Entry 7NMF (X-ray diffraction, 2.98 A resolution); this record covers chains C and E of the 5 polymer chains in the assembly.

[Chain C]
Protein: Gln-leu-pro-arg-leu-phe-pro-leu-leu
Sequence (9 residues; numbered 1 to 9; the number before each row is that of its first residue):
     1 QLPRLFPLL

[Chain E]
Protein: Human T-cell Receptor 4C6, beta Chain
Organism: Homo sapiens
Sequence (240 residues; row label = number of the first residue in the row):
     3 TGVSQDPRHK ITKRGQNVTF RCDPISEHNR LYWYRQTLGQ GPEFLTYFQN EAQLEKSRLL
    63 SDRFSAERPK GSFSTLEIQR TEQGDSAMYL CASSLHHEQY FGPGTRLTVT EDLKNVFPPE
   123 VAVFEPSEAE ISHTQKATLV CLATGFYPDH VELSWWVNGK EVHSGVCTDP QPLKEQPALN
   183 DSRYALSSRL RVSATFWQDP RNHFRCQVQF YGLSENDEWT QDRAKPVTQI VSAEAWGRAD
Disulfide bonds: Cys24-Cys93, Cys143-Cys208

[Interface between chain C and chain E]
Pairs across the interface (9):
  Leu5(C) - Arg32(E)
  Leu5(C) - His98(E)
  Leu5(C) - His99(E)
  Phe6(C) - Arg32(E)  hydrogen bond (backbone-side chain)
  Phe6(C) - His98(E)
  Pro7(C) - His98(E)
  Leu8(C) - Asn31(E)
  Leu8(C) - Arg32(E)
  Leu8(C) - Gln51(E)

[In short]
4 residues of chain C face 5 of chain E across their interface; the contacts include 1 hydrogen bond. The
hydrogen-bonded pair is Phe6(C)-Arg32(E).
Here chain C is Gln-leu-pro-arg-leu-phe-pro-leu-leu and chain E is Human T-cell Receptor 4C6, beta Chain (Homo
sapiens). Entry 7NMF (Human MHC Class I, A24 Allele presenting QLPRLFPLL, Complex with 4C6 TCR, monoclinic
form) was determined by X-ray diffraction.
